Entry 7DDQ (electron microscopy, 2.84 A resolution); this record covers chains a and X of the 34 polymer chains in the assembly.

# Chain a
Molecule: Antenna pigment protein alpha chain
Organism: Rhodobacter veldkampii DSM 11550
UniProtKB: A0A2T4JIR4 (A0A2T4JIR4_9RHOB); numbering as in UniProt (aligned over 1-57)
Sequence (57 residues; row label = number of the first residue in the row):
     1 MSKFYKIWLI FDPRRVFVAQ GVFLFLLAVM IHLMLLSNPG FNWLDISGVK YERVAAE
Disordered / not traced: 1, 46-57
Small-molecule neighbours:
  - bacteriochlorophyll a (BCL), molecule 1: Val16, Ala19, Gln20, Val22, Phe23, Ile31, Met34
  - bacteriochlorophyll a (BCL), molecule 2: Leu24, Leu27, Ala28, Ile31, His32, Leu35, Phe41
  - bacteriochlorophyll a (BCL), molecule 3: Ala28, His32, Leu35, Phe41, Trp43
  - spheroidene (SPO), molecule 1: Phe4, Lys6, Ile7, Ile10
  - spheroidene (SPO), molecule 2: Phe17, Gln20, Phe23, Leu24, Leu27, Met30, Ile31, Met34
  - ubiquinone-10 (U10): Ile7, Trp8, Phe11, Val16, Gln20, Phe23, Leu26, Val29, Met30, Leu33, Met34, Ser37
What the authors report for this chain:
  - binding site for spheroidene: Phe4, Ile7, Phe25, Val29, Met34, Leu36
  - binding site for bacteriochlorophyll a: His32, Trp43

# Chain X
Molecule: PufX
Organism: Rhodobacter veldkampii DSM 11550
UniProtKB: A0A2T4JIP3 (A0A2T4JIP3_9RHOB); numbering as in UniProt (aligned over 1-83)
Sequence (83 residues; each row starts with the number of its first residue):
     1 MAEKHYLDGA TKVGMATMGA AAMGKGMGIT AVVFFGTVFF VVALAFIGQF LPDRSREAPY
    61 PNTIFQVNDI DGTVDGKYTR FAN
Disordered / not traced: 1, 83
Small-molecule neighbours:
  - bacteriochlorophyll a (BCL): Ala20, Met23, Gly24, Met27
  - spheroidene (SPO): Lys12, Ala16, Gly19, Ala20, Met23
What the authors report for this chain:
  - binding site for spheroidene: Lys12, Ala16, Gly19, Ala20, Met23
  - binding site for bacteriochlorophyll a: Ala20, Met23, Gly24, Met27

# Interface between chain a and chain X
Pairs across the interface (17; chain a residue first):
  Asp12(a) with His5(X), salt bridge
  Arg14(a) with His5(X)
  Phe17(a) with Gly19(X); Ala22(X), hydrophobic; Met23(X)
  Val18(a) with Ala22(X); Gly26(X)
  Gln20(a) with Met23(X)
  Gly21(a) with Met23(X); Met27(X)
  Val22(a) with Gly26(X); Thr30(X)
  Leu24(a) with Met27(X), hydrophobic
  Phe25(a) with Thr30(X); Ala31(X), hydrophobic; Phe34(X), hydrophobic
  Val29(a) with Phe34(X), hydrophobic
Also at the interface, not in a pair above, chain a (12 interface residues in all): Pro13, Leu26
Also at the interface, not in a pair above, chain X (12 interface residues in all): Tyr6, Met18, Phe35
Interface features reported in the paper:
  - pairs named by the authors: His5(X)-Asp12(a) (salt bridge), His5(X)-Arg14(a)

# In short
Chain a and chain X each contribute 12 residues to their interface; the contacts include 1 salt bridge. The
salt-bridged pair is Asp12(a)-His5(X). The paper describes a salt bridge between His5(X) and Asp12(a); a
contact between His5(X) and Arg14(a). From the paper: a binding site for spheroidene at Phe4(a), Ile7(a) and
Lys12(X) among others; a binding site for bacteriochlorophyll a at His32(a), Trp43(a) and Ala20(X) among
others.
Here chain a is Antenna pigment protein alpha chain and chain X is PufX, both from Rhodobacter veldkampii DSM
11550. Entry 7DDQ (Structure of RC-LH1-PufX from Rhodobacter veldkampii) was determined by electron
microscopy.
